2IGQ - chains A and B; structure by X-ray diffraction, 2.00 A resolution.

Chain A (and B):
Name: euchromatic histone methyltransferase 1
Organism: Homo sapiens
Notes: EC 2.1.1.43; fragment: C-terminal domain, residues 951-1235; chain B of this document is another copy of the same molecule, construct and numbering; everything in this record applies to it too
UniProtKB: Q9H9B1 (EHMT1_HUMAN); numbering as in UniProt (aligned over 951-1235)
Chain sequence (285 residues; row label = number of the first residue in the row):
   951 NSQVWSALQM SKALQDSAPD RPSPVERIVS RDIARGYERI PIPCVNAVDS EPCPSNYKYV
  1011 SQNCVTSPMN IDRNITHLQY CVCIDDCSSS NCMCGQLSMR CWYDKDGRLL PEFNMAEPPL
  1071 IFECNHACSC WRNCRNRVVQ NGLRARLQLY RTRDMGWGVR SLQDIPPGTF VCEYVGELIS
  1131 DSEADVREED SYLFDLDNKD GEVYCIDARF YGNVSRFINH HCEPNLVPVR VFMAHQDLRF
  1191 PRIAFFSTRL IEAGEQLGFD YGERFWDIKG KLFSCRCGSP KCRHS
Not modelled in the structure: 951-975, 1147-1152, 1221-1223 (chain B: 951-975, 1148-1151, 1220-1221)
UniProt features mapped onto this chain:
  - modified residue: S1048 (Phosphoserine)
Ion coordination: Zn2+ site 1: C1031, C1044, C1074, C1078; Zn2+ site 2: C1031, C1033, C1037, C1042; Zn2+ site 3: C1037, C1074, C1080, C1084; Zn2+ site 4: C1172, C1225, C1227, C1232
Ligand contacts: S-adenosylhomocysteine (SAH): M1105, G1106, W1107, S1141, Y1142, R1166, F1167, I1168, N1169, H1170, Y1211, F1215, S1224, C1225, R1226, C1227

Chain A / chain B interface:
Contacting residue pairs (51):
  R981(A) - W1081(B)
  D982(A) - W1081(B)
  R985(A) - C1078(B)  hydrogen bond (side chain-backbone)
  R985(A) - S1079(B)  hydrogen bond (side chain-backbone)
  R985(A) - C1080(B)  hydrogen bond (side chain-backbone)
  R985(A) - W1081(B)
  R985(A) - R1082(B)  hydrogen bond (backbone-backbone)
  G986(A) - W1081(B)
  G986(A) - R1082(B)
  Y987(A) - N1075(B)  hydrogen bond (side chain-backbone)
  Y987(A) - H1076(B)
  Y987(A) - R1082(B)
  Y987(A) - R1087(B)  hydrogen bond
  K1008(A) - H1076(B)
  K1008(A) - A1077(B)
  K1008(A) - C1078(B)  hydrogen bond (side chain-backbone)
  V1010(A) - I1025(B)  hydrophobic
  C1014(A) - I1025(B)  hydrophobic
  V1015(A) - R1023(B)
  V1015(A) - N1024(B)
  V1015(A) - I1025(B)  hydrogen bond (backbone-backbone)
  T1016(A) - N1024(B)  hydrogen bond (backbone-side chain)
  T1016(A) - T1026(B)
  R1023(A) - V1015(B)
  N1024(A) - V1015(B)
  N1024(A) - T1016(B)  hydrogen bond (side chain-backbone)
  I1025(A) - C1014(B)  hydrophobic
  I1025(A) - V1015(B)  hydrogen bond (backbone-backbone)
  I1025(A) - T1016(B)
  I1025(A) - Y1161(B)
  T1026(A) - T1016(B)
  T1026(A) - Y1161(B)
  N1075(A) - Y987(B)  hydrogen bond (backbone-side chain)
  H1076(A) - Y987(B)
  H1076(A) - K1008(B)
  A1077(A) - K1008(B)  hydrogen bond (backbone-side chain)
  C1078(A) - R985(B)
  C1078(A) - K1008(B)  hydrogen bond (backbone-side chain)
  S1079(A) - R985(B)
  S1079(A) - K1008(B)
  C1080(A) - R985(B)
  W1081(A) - R981(B)
  W1081(A) - D982(B)
  W1081(A) - R985(B)
  W1081(A) - G986(B)
  R1082(A) - R985(B)  hydrogen bond (backbone-backbone)
  R1082(A) - G986(B)
  R1082(A) - Y987(B)
  R1087(A) - Y987(B)  hydrogen bond
  Y1161(A) - I1025(B)
  Y1161(A) - T1026(B)
Interface residues without a listed pair, chain A (26 interface residues in all): Y1009, S1017
Interface residues without a listed pair, chain B (26 interface residues in all): Y1009, V1010, S1017

In short:
Chain A and chain B each contribute 26 residues to their interface, with 16 hydrogen bonds. Polar contacts
include R985(A)-C1078(B), R985(A)-S1079(B) and R985(A)-C1080(B). Ligands of chain A: S-adenosylhomocysteine.
The Zn2+ site 1 is built by C1031(A), C1044(A), C1074(A) and C1078(A).
Chain A and chain B are both euchromatic histone methyltransferase 1 (Homo sapiens); the structure, Human
euchromatic histone methyltransferase 1, was determined by X-ray diffraction, deposited together with 3HNA,
2RFI, 2R3A, 2QPW and 2O8J.
